PDB entry 8OQU | X-ray diffraction, 2.89 A resolution | chains C and D of the 4 polymer chains in the assembly

== Chain C (and D) ==
Protein: Putative acyltransferase Rv0859
From: Mycobacterium tuberculosis H37Rv
Notes: EC 2.3.1.-; chain D of this document is another copy of the same molecule, construct and numbering; everything in this record applies to it too
UniProt: O53871 (Y0859_MYCTU); numbering as in UniProt (aligned over 1-403)
Sequence (403 residues; row label = number of the first residue in the row):
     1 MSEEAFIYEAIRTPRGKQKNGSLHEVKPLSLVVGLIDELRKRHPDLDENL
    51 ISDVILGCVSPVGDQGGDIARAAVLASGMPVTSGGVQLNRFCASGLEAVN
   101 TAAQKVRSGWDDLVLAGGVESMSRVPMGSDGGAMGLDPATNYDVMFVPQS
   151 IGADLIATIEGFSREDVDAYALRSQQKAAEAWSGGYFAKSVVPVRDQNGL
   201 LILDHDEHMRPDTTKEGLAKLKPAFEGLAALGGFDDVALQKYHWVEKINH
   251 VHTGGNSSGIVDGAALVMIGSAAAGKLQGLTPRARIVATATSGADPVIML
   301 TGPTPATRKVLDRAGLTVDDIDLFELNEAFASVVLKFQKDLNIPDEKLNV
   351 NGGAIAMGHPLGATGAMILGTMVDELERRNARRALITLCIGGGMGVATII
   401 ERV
Not modelled in the structure: 1, 227-231 (chain D: 225-231)

== Interface between chain C and chain D ==
Residue-residue contacts (111; chain C residue first):
  Ser2(C) - Met1(D)
  Lys27(C) - Leu136(D)  hydrogen bond (side chain-backbone)
  Lys27(C) - Asp137(D)
  Leu29(C) - Ala133(D)  hydrophobic
  Leu29(C) - Thr140(D)
  Asp53(C) - Arg90(D)  salt bridge
  Pro61(C) - Pro61(D)  hydrophobic
  Pro61(C) - Asp130(D)
  Val62(C) - Val62(D)  hydrophobic
  Val62(C) - Asp130(D)
  Gly63(C) - Asp130(D)  hydrogen bond (backbone-backbone)
  Gly63(C) - Gly132(D)  hydrogen bond (backbone-backbone)
  Gly66(C) - Asp130(D)
  Gly66(C) - Gly132(D)
  Gly66(C) - Ala133(D)
  Gly67(C) - Phe91(D)
  Gly67(C) - Asp130(D)  hydrogen bond (backbone-side chain)
  Gly67(C) - Gly132(D)
  Asp68(C) - Asn89(D)
  Asp68(C) - Arg90(D)
  Asp68(C) - Phe91(D)
  Arg71(C) - Gly392(D)  hydrogen bond (side chain-backbone)
  Arg71(C) - Gly393(D)  hydrogen bond (side chain-backbone)
  Arg71(C) - Met394(D)
  Ala72(C) - Ala133(D)  hydrophobic
  Leu75(C) - Met134(D)  hydrophobic
  Leu75(C) - Val144(D)  hydrophobic
  Val81(C) - Ala294(D)
  Val81(C) - Pro296(D)
  Val81(C) - Gly393(D)
  Thr82(C) - Ser292(D)
  Thr82(C) - Gly293(D)
  Gly84(C) - Arg90(D)
  Gly84(C) - Met394(D)
  Gly85(C) - Arg90(D)
  Gly85(C) - Met394(D)
  Val86(C) - Asn89(D)
  Val86(C) - Arg90(D)
  Gln87(C) - Gln87(D)  hydrogen bond
  Gln87(C) - Leu88(D)
  Gln87(C) - Asn89(D)  hydrogen bond (backbone-backbone)
  Leu88(C) - Gln87(D)
  Asn89(C) - Asp68(D)
  Asn89(C) - Val86(D)
  Asn89(C) - Gln87(D)  hydrogen bond (backbone-backbone)
  Arg90(C) - Asp53(D)  salt bridge
  Arg90(C) - Asp68(D)
  Arg90(C) - Gly84(D)
  Arg90(C) - Gly85(D)
  Arg90(C) - Val86(D)
  Phe91(C) - Gly67(D)
  Phe91(C) - Asp68(D)
  Glu97(C) - Lys105(D)  salt bridge
  Thr101(C) - Thr101(D)
  Thr101(C) - Lys105(D)  hydrogen bond
  Gln104(C) - Gln104(D)
  Gln104(C) - Lys105(D)  hydrogen bond
  Gln104(C) - Ser108(D)
  Gln104(C) - Trp110(D)
  Gln104(C) - Asp111(D)  hydrogen bond
  Lys105(C) - Glu97(D)  salt bridge
  Lys105(C) - Thr101(D)
  Lys105(C) - Gln104(D)  hydrogen bond
  Arg107(C) - Met1(D)  hydrogen bond (backbone-backbone)
  Arg107(C) - Ser108(D)  hydrogen bond (side chain-backbone)
  Arg107(C) - Trp110(D)
  Ser108(C) - Met1(D)
  Ser108(C) - Gln104(D)  hydrogen bond
  Ser108(C) - Arg107(D)  hydrogen bond (backbone-side chain)
  Trp110(C) - Gln104(D)
  Trp110(C) - Arg107(D)
  Trp110(C) - Ile286(D)  hydrophobic
  Trp110(C) - Val287(D)
  Trp110(C) - Ala288(D)  hydrophobic
  Trp110(C) - Thr289(D)
  Trp110(C) - Arg313(D)  hydrogen bond (backbone-side chain)
  Asp111(C) - Gln104(D)
  Asp130(C) - Pro61(D)
  Asp130(C) - Val62(D)
  Asp130(C) - Gly63(D)  hydrogen bond (backbone-backbone)
  Asp130(C) - Gly66(D)
  Asp130(C) - Gly67(D)  hydrogen bond (side chain-backbone)
  Gly132(C) - Gly63(D)  hydrogen bond (backbone-backbone)
  Gly132(C) - Gly66(D)
  Gly132(C) - Gly67(D)
  Ala133(C) - Leu29(D)  hydrophobic
  Ala133(C) - Gly66(D)
  Met134(C) - Gly67(D)
  Met134(C) - Ala72(D)  hydrophobic
  Met134(C) - Leu75(D)  hydrophobic
  Asp137(C) - Lys27(D)
  Thr140(C) - Leu29(D)
  Thr140(C) - Ala76(D)
  Val144(C) - Leu75(D)
  Ile286(C) - Trp110(D)  hydrophobic
  Val287(C) - Trp110(D)
  Ala288(C) - Trp110(D)  hydrophobic
  Thr289(C) - Trp110(D)
  Thr291(C) - Ser52(D)  hydrogen bond (side chain-backbone)
  Ser292(C) - Thr82(D)
  Gly293(C) - Thr82(D)
  Ala294(C) - Val81(D)
  Pro296(C) - Val81(D)
  Arg313(C) - Trp110(D)  hydrogen bond (side chain-backbone)
  Gly392(C) - Arg71(D)  hydrogen bond (backbone-side chain)
  Gly392(C) - Leu75(D)
  Gly393(C) - Arg71(D)  hydrogen bond (backbone-side chain)
  Gly393(C) - Val81(D)
  Met394(C) - Arg71(D)
  Met394(C) - Gly84(D)
  Met394(C) - Gly85(D)
Other interface residues (no listed pair), chain C (58 interface residues in all): Ser52, Asp64, Ala76, Gly109, Gly131, Asp295, Lys309
Other interface residues (no listed pair), chain D (60 interface residues in all): Ser2, Asp64, Gly109, Gly131, Thr291, Asp295, Lys309

== Summary ==
58 residues of chain C and 60 residues of chain D are in contact, with 25 hydrogen bonds and 4 salt bridges.
Among the polar pairs are Asp53(C)-Arg90(D), Glu97(C)-Lys105(D) and Lys27(C)-Leu136(D).
Chain C and chain D are both Putative acyltransferase Rv0859 (Mycobacterium tuberculosis H37Rv); the
structure, Structure of Mycobacterium tuberculosis beta-oxidation trifunctional enzyme in complex with
Fragment-M-92, was determined by X-ray diffraction together with 8OPU, 8OPV, 8OPW, 8OPX, 8OPY, 8OQL and 10
further entries from the same study.
